PDB entry 7Z3Q | X-ray diffraction, 3.62 A resolution | chains A and D

== Chain A ==
Molecule: Leptin
Organism: Homo sapiens
UniProtKB: P41159 (LEP_HUMAN); residue numbers follow UniProt; this construct covers 22-167
Chain sequence (171 residues; row label = number of the first residue in the row; numbers below 1 keep their minus sign (Ala-3 is residue -3)):
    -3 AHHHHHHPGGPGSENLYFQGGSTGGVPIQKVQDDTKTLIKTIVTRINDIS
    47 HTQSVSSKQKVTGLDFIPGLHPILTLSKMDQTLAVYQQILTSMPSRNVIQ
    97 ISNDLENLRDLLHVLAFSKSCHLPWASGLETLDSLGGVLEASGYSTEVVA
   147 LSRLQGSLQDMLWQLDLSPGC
Disordered / not traced: -3 to 21, 47-70, 116-140, 165-167
Sequence notes: expression tag (-3 to 21)
UniProt features mapped onto this chain:
  - natural variant: Gln49 (deletion), Asp100 (D100Y: In LEPD), Arg105 (R105W: In LEPD)

== Chain D ==
Molecule: Leptin receptor
Organism: Homo sapiens
UniProtKB: P48357 (LEPR_HUMAN); residue numbers follow UniProt; this construct covers 428-635
Chain sequence (232 residues; each row starts with the number of its first residue):
   404 AHHHHHHPGGPGSENLYFQGGSSGIDVNINISCETDGYLTKMTCRWSTST
   454 IQSLAESTLQLRYHRSSLYCSDIPSIHPISEPKDCYLQSDGFYECIFQPI
   504 FLLSGYTMWIRIQHSLGSLDSPPTCVLPDSVVKPLPPSSVKAEITINIGL
   554 LKISWEKPVFPENNLQFQIRYGLSGKEVQWKMYEVYDAKSKSVSLPVPDL
   604 SAVYAVQVRCKRLDGLGYWSNWSNPAYTVVMD
Disordered / not traced: 404-429, 579-581, 632-635
Sequence notes: expression tag (404-427); conflict Gln516 (Asn in P48357), Ser604 (Cys in P48357)
UniProt features mapped onto this chain:
  - region: His467 to Glu484 (Leptin-binding)
  - motif: Trp622 to Ser626 (WSXWS motif)
  - glycosylation: Asn624 (N-linked (GlcNAc...) asparagine)
Cystine bridges: Cys436-Cys447, Cys473-Cys528, Cys488-Cys498

== How chain A and chain D interact ==
Pairs across the interface - 29 pairs, chain A then chain D:
  Val27(A) - Tyr472(D)
  Asp30(A) - Tyr472(D)  hydrogen bond
  Asp30(A) - Leu506(D)
  Thr33(A) - Asn566(D)
  Lys36(A) - Glu565(D)
  Thr37(A) - Leu442(D)
  Thr37(A) - Phe563(D)
  Thr37(A) - Glu565(D)
  Thr40(A) - Phe563(D)
  Thr40(A) - Glu565(D)  hydrogen bond
  Arg41(A) - Leu442(D)  hydrogen bond (side chain-backbone)
  Arg41(A) - Phe563(D)
  Gln96(A) - Thr443(D)
  Gln96(A) - Pro502(D)
  Gln96(A) - Ile503(D)  hydrogen bond (side chain-backbone)
  Asn99(A) - Pro502(D)
  Asn99(A) - Phe504(D)
  Asp100(A) - Leu505(D)
  Glu102(A) - Phe504(D)
  Asn103(A) - Phe504(D)
  Asn103(A) - Leu505(D)
  Asn103(A) - Leu506(D)
  Asn103(A) - Ser507(D)  hydrogen bond
  Asp106(A) - Ser470(D)
  Asp106(A) - Leu471(D)
  Leu107(A) - Leu471(D)
  Leu107(A) - Tyr472(D)
  Leu107(A) - Leu506(D)  hydrophobic
  Val110(A) - Leu471(D)  hydrophobic
Other interface residues (no listed pair), chain A (18 interface residues in all): Lys26, Leu34, Ile95
Other interface residues (no listed pair), chain D (17 interface residues in all): Tyr441, Arg468, Val562

== In short ==
18 residues of chain A face 17 of chain D across their interface, with 5 hydrogen bonds. Polar contacts
include Asp30(A)-Tyr472(D), Thr40(A)-Glu565(D) and Arg41(A)-Leu442(D).
Here chain A is Leptin and chain D is Leptin receptor, both from Homo sapiens. Entry 7Z3Q (Crystal structure
of the human leptin:LepR-CRH2 encounter complex to 3.6 A resolution) was determined by X-ray diffraction (same
publication as 7Z3R, 8AV2, 8AVB, 8AVC, 8AVD, 8AVE and 3 further entries).
